PDB entry 6KYI | X-ray diffraction, 1.75 A resolution | chains A and B of the 4 polymer chains in the assembly

== Chain A (and B) ==
Molecule: Ribulose bisphosphate carboxylase large chain
Source organism: Oryza sativa
Notes: EC 4.1.1.39; chain B of this document is another copy of the same molecule, construct and numbering; everything in this record applies to it too
UniProt: P0C510 (RBL_ORYSA); residue numbers follow UniProt; this construct covers 1-477
Amino-acid sequence (477 residues; row label = number of the first residue in the row):
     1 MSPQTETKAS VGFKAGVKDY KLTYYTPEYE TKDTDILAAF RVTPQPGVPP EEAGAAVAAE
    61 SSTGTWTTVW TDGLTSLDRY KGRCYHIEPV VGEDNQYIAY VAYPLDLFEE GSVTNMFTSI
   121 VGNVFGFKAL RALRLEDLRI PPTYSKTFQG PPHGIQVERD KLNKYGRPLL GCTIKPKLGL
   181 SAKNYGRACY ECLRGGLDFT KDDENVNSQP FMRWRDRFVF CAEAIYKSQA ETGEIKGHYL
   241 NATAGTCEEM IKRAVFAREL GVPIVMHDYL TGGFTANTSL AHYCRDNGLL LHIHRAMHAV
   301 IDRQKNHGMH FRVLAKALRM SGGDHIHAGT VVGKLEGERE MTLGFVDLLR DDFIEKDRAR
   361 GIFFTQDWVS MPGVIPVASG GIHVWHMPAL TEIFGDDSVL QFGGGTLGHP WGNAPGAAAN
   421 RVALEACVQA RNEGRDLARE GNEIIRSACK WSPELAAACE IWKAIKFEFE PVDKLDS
Disordered / not traced: 1-20, 64-69, 331-337, 465-477 (chain B: 1-19, 333-337, 463-477)
From the paper describing this entry:
  - post-translational modification sites: Lys201
  - conformationally variable residues (order/disorder transition): Leu74, Val332 to Gly337

== How chain A and chain B interact ==
Contacting residue pairs (160; chain A residue first):
  Gln45(A) - Arg303(B)
  Ser62(A) - Lys177(B)
  Trp70(A) - Leu407(B)
  Trp70(A) - Asn413(B)  hydrogen bond
  Thr71(A) - Lys175(B)  hydrogen bond (side chain-backbone)
  Thr71(A) - Pro176(B)
  Asp72(A) - Pro176(B)
  Thr75(A) - Pro176(B)
  Thr75(A) - Gly179(B)  hydrogen bond (side chain-backbone)
  Tyr80(A) - Gly179(B)
  Tyr80(A) - Phe211(B)
  Asp106(A) - Gln209(B)
  Asp106(A) - Pro210(B)
  Asp106(A) - Phe211(B)
  Leu107(A) - Leu178(B)  hydrophobic
  Leu107(A) - Gln209(B)  hydrogen bond (backbone-side chain)
  Phe108(A) - Gln209(B)
  Glu109(A) - Asn207(B)
  Glu109(A) - Ser208(B)  hydrogen bond (side chain-backbone)
  Glu109(A) - Gln209(B)
  Glu109(A) - Arg253(B)  salt bridge
  Glu110(A) - Pro210(B)
  Glu110(A) - Arg213(B)  salt bridge
  Ser112(A) - Ala244(B)
  Ser112(A) - Gly245(B)  hydrogen bond (side chain-backbone)
  Thr114(A) - Thr243(B)
  Thr114(A) - Ala244(B)
  Thr114(A) - Thr271(B)  hydrogen bond (side chain-backbone)
  Thr114(A) - Gly272(B)
  Asn115(A) - Asn205(B)  hydrogen bond (side chain-backbone)
  Asn115(A) - Asn207(B)
  Asn115(A) - Gln209(B)  hydrogen bond
  Thr118(A) - Glu204(B)
  Thr118(A) - Asn205(B)
  Thr118(A) - Asp268(B)
  Thr118(A) - Thr271(B)  hydrogen bond
  Ser119(A) - Asn205(B)
  Val121(A) - Met297(B)
  Val121(A) - Val300(B)
  Gly122(A) - Ala296(B)
  Gly122(A) - Met297(B)  hydrogen bond (backbone-backbone)
  Phe125(A) - Ala299(B)
  Phe125(A) - Val300(B)  hydrophobic
  Phe125(A) - Arg303(B)  hydrogen bond (backbone-side chain)
  Gly126(A) - Ala299(B)
  Gly126(A) - Arg303(B)
  Phe127(A) - Arg303(B)  hydrogen bond (backbone-side chain)
  Lys128(A) - Arg303(B)
  Leu130(A) - Arg303(B)  hydrogen bond (backbone-side chain)
  Arg131(A) - Gln304(B)  hydrogen bond (backbone-side chain)
  Ala132(A) - Gln304(B)
  Lys175(A) - Thr71(B)  hydrogen bond (backbone-side chain)
  Pro176(A) - Thr71(B)
  Pro176(A) - Asp72(B)
  Pro176(A) - Leu77(B)  hydrophobic
  Lys177(A) - Ser62(B)  hydrogen bond (side chain-backbone)
  Leu178(A) - Leu77(B)
  Leu178(A) - Tyr80(B)
  Leu178(A) - Leu107(B)
  Gly179(A) - Thr75(B)  hydrogen bond (backbone-side chain)
  Gly179(A) - Tyr80(B)
  Leu180(A) - Thr71(B)
  Leu180(A) - Leu74(B)  hydrophobic
  Glu204(A) - Thr118(B)
  Asn205(A) - Asn115(B)  hydrogen bond (backbone-side chain)
  Asn205(A) - Thr118(B)
  Asn205(A) - Ser119(B)
  Asn207(A) - Glu109(B)
  Asn207(A) - Asn115(B)
  Ser208(A) - Glu109(B)  hydrogen bond (backbone-side chain)
  Gln209(A) - Asp106(B)
  Gln209(A) - Leu107(B)  hydrogen bond (side chain-backbone)
  Gln209(A) - Phe108(B)
  Gln209(A) - Glu109(B)
  Gln209(A) - Asn115(B)  hydrogen bond
  Pro210(A) - Asp106(B)
  Pro210(A) - Glu110(B)
  Arg213(A) - Glu110(B)  salt bridge
  Thr243(A) - Thr114(B)
  Ala244(A) - Ser112(B)
  Ala244(A) - Thr114(B)
  Ala244(A) - Thr275(B)  hydrogen bond (backbone-side chain)
  Gly245(A) - Ser112(B)
  Gly245(A) - Phe274(B)
  Gly245(A) - Thr275(B)
  Gly245(A) - Thr278(B)  hydrogen bond (backbone-side chain)
  Thr246(A) - Thr275(B)
  Thr246(A) - Thr278(B)
  Thr246(A) - Ser279(B)
  Thr246(A) - His282(B)
  Cys247(A) - Cys247(B)  disulfide
  Cys247(A) - Thr275(B)
  Cys247(A) - Ala276(B)  hydrophobic
  Cys247(A) - Ser279(B)  hydrogen bond (backbone-side chain)
  Glu248(A) - Ser279(B)  hydrogen bond
  Arg253(A) - Glu109(B)  salt bridge
  Asp268(A) - Thr118(B)
  Thr271(A) - Thr114(B)  hydrogen bond (backbone-side chain)
  Thr271(A) - Thr118(B)  hydrogen bond
  Gly272(A) - Thr114(B)
  Gly272(A) - Gly273(B)
  Gly272(A) - Phe274(B)
  Gly272(A) - Thr275(B)  hydrogen bond (backbone-backbone)
  Gly273(A) - Gly272(B)
  Gly273(A) - Gly273(B)
  Phe274(A) - Gly245(B)
  Phe274(A) - Gly272(B)
  Thr275(A) - Ala244(B)  hydrogen bond (side chain-backbone)
  Thr275(A) - Gly245(B)
  Thr275(A) - Thr246(B)
  Thr275(A) - Cys247(B)  hydrogen bond (backbone-backbone)
  Thr275(A) - Gly272(B)  hydrogen bond (backbone-backbone)
  Thr275(A) - Ala276(B)
  Ala276(A) - Cys247(B)  hydrophobic
  Ala276(A) - Thr275(B)
  Thr278(A) - Gly245(B)  hydrogen bond (side chain-backbone)
  Thr278(A) - Thr246(B)
  Ser279(A) - Thr246(B)
  Ser279(A) - Cys247(B)  hydrogen bond (side chain-backbone)
  Ser279(A) - Glu248(B)  hydrogen bond
  His282(A) - Thr246(B)
  Ala296(A) - Thr118(B)
  Ala296(A) - Gly122(B)
  Met297(A) - Val121(B)
  Met297(A) - Gly122(B)  hydrogen bond (backbone-backbone)
  Ala299(A) - Phe125(B)
  Ala299(A) - Gly126(B)
  Ala299(A) - His307(B)  hydrogen bond (backbone-side chain)
  Val300(A) - Val121(B)
  Val300(A) - Phe125(B)  hydrophobic
  Val300(A) - Ile301(B)  hydrophobic
  Val300(A) - His307(B)
  Val300(A) - Met309(B)  hydrophobic
  Ile301(A) - Val300(B)  hydrophobic
  Arg303(A) - Phe125(B)  hydrogen bond (side chain-backbone)
  Arg303(A) - Gly126(B)
  Arg303(A) - Phe127(B)  hydrogen bond (side chain-backbone)
  Arg303(A) - Lys128(B)
  Arg303(A) - Leu130(B)  hydrogen bond (side chain-backbone)
  Arg303(A) - His307(B)
  Gln304(A) - Arg131(B)  hydrogen bond (side chain-backbone)
  Gln304(A) - Ala132(B)
  Gln304(A) - His307(B)  hydrogen bond
  His307(A) - Ala299(B)  hydrogen bond (side chain-backbone)
  His307(A) - Val300(B)
  His307(A) - Arg303(B)
  His307(A) - Gln304(B)  hydrogen bond
  Met309(A) - Val300(B)  hydrophobic
  Gly381(A) - Trp66(B)
  Ile382(A) - Trp66(B)
  His383(A) - Trp66(B)
  Gly404(A) - Thr67(B)
  Gly405(A) - Trp66(B)
  Leu407(A) - Val69(B)
  Leu407(A) - Trp70(B)
  Gly408(A) - Thr68(B)
  Gly412(A) - Trp70(B)
  Asn413(A) - Trp70(B)  hydrogen bond
  Trp462(A) - Trp66(B)
  Trp462(A) - Thr67(B)  hydrogen bond
Also at the interface, not in a pair above, chain A (84 interface residues in all): Leu74, Leu77, Gly111, Phe117, Asn184, Ala188, Phe211, Asn306, Gly308
Also at the interface, not in a pair above, chain B (81 interface residues in all): Gln45, Gly111, Phe117, Leu180, Asn184, Ala188, Asn306, Gly308, Gly412
Cross-chain cystine bridges: Cys247(A)-Cys247(B)

== Summary ==
84 residues of chain A and 81 residues of chain B are in contact, with 1 disulfide bond, 46 hydrogen bonds and
4 salt bridges. Polar pairs include Glu109(A)-Arg253(B), Glu110(A)-Arg213(B) and Trp70(A)-Asn413(B). The paper
reports a modification site at Lys201(A); conformational variability at Leu74(A) and Val332(A).
Chain A and chain B are both Ribulose bisphosphate carboxylase large chain (Oryza sativa); the structure, Rice
Rubisco in complex with sulfate ions, was determined by X-ray diffraction, deposited together with 6KYJ.
